PDB entry 8YEG | electron microscopy, 3.10 A resolution | chains A and D of the 7 polymer chains in the assembly

# Chain A
Molecule: heavy chain of F5-187
Organism: Homo sapiens
Sequence (122 residues; each row starts with the number of its first residue; a row labelled like 82A-82C holds insertion residues (82A, then the next letters in order)):
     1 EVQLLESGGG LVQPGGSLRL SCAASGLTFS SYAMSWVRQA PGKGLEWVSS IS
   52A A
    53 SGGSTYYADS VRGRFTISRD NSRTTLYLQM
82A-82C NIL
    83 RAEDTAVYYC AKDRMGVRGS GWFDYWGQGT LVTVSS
Disulfides: Cys22-Cys92

# Chain D
Molecule: Major capsid protein L1
Organism: human papillomavirus 11
UniProt: P04012 (VL1_HPV11); residue numbers follow UniProt; this construct covers 20-470
Sequence (452 residues; each row starts with the number of its first residue):
    19 AVVATDAYVK RTNIFYHASS SRLLAVGHPY YSIKKVNKTV VPKVSGYQYR VFKVVLPDPN
    79 KFALPDSSLF DPTTQRLVWA CTGLEVGRGQ PLGVGVSGHP LLNKYDDVEN SGGYGGNPGQ
   139 DNRVNVGMDY KQTQLCMVGC APPLGEHWGK GTQCSNTSVQ NGDCPPLELI TSVIQDGDMV
   199 DTGFGAMNFA DLQTNKSDVP LDICGTVCKY PDYLQMAADP YGDRLFFYLR KEQMFARHFF
   259 NRAGTVGEPV PDDLLVKGGN NRSSVASSIY VHTPSGSLVS SEAQLFNKPY WLQKAQGHNN
   319 GICWGNHLFV TVVDTTRSTN MTLCASVSKS ATYTNSDYKE YMRHVEEFDL QFIFQLCSIT
   379 LSAEVMAYIH TMNPSVLEDW NFGLSPPPNG TLEDTYRYVQ SQAITCQKPT PEKEKQDPYK
   439 DMSFWEVNLK EKFSSELDQF PLGRKFLLQS GY
Disordered / not traced: 400-432
Sequence notes: expression tag (19)

# How chain A and chain D interact
Pairs across the interface - 6 pairs, chain A then chain D:
  Gly15(A) with Asn135(D)
  Gly65(A) with Gly131(D); Tyr132(D), hydrogen bond (backbone-backbone)
  Ile82B(A) with Tyr132(D), hydrophobic; Gly134(D)
  Arg83(A) with Asn279(D)
Other interface residues (no listed pair), chain A (5 interface residues in all): Arg64
Other interface residues (no listed pair), chain D (6 interface residues in all): Gly133

# In short
5 residues of chain A face 6 of chain D across their interface, with 1 hydrogen bond. The hydrogen-bonded pair
Gly65(A)-Tyr132(D) is a backbone contact.
Chain A is heavy chain of F5-187 (Homo sapiens) and chain D is Major capsid protein L1 (human papillomavirus
11); the structure, HPV11 L1 pentamer in complex with Fab F5-187, was determined by electron microscopy,
deposited together with 8YEF, 8YEH and 8YEI.
